9FF5 - chains B and C of the 10 polymer chains in the assembly; structure by X-ray diffraction, 3.50 A resolution.

== Chain B (and C) ==
Protein: HTH-type transcriptional regulator Hpr
Source organism: Geobacillus kaustophilus
Notes: chain C of this document is another copy of the same molecule, construct and numbering; everything in this record applies to it too
Reference sequence: Q5L293 (HPR_GEOKA); residue numbers follow UniProt; this construct covers 1-201
Sequence (207 residues; numbered 1 to 207; the number before each row is that of its first residue):
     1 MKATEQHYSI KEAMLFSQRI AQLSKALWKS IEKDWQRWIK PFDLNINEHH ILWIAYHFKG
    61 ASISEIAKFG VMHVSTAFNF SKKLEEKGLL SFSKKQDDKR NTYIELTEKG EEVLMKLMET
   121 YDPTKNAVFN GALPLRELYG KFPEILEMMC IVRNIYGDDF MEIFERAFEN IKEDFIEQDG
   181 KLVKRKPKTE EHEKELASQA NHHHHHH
Unresolved in the structure: 1-6, 185-207
Sequence notes: expression tag (202-207)

== Interface between chain B and chain C ==
Contacting residue pairs (113):
  Tyr8(B) - Thr124(C)
  Tyr8(B) - Phe129(C)
  Tyr8(B) - Arg136(C)
  Ser9(B) - Glu177(C)  hydrogen bond
  Ile10(B) - Glu177(C)  hydrogen bond (backbone-side chain)
  Ile10(B) - Gly180(C)
  Ile10(B) - Leu182(C)  hydrophobic
  Lys11(B) - Ile171(C)
  Lys11(B) - Lys172(C)  hydrogen bond (side chain-backbone)
  Lys11(B) - Phe175(C)  hydrogen bond (side chain-backbone)
  Lys11(B) - Glu177(C)  hydrogen bond (backbone-side chain)
  Glu12(B) - Arg136(C)  salt bridge
  Glu12(B) - Phe142(C)
  Ala13(B) - Tyr121(C)  hydrogen bond (backbone-side chain)
  Ala13(B) - Pro123(C)  hydrophobic
  Ala13(B) - Phe129(C)  hydrophobic
  Met14(B) - Tyr121(C)  hydrophobic
  Met14(B) - Ile171(C)  hydrophobic
  Leu15(B) - Phe168(C)  hydrophobic
  Phe16(B) - Phe142(C)  hydrophobic
  Phe16(B) - Pro143(C)
  Ser17(B) - Tyr121(C)  hydrogen bond
  Gln18(B) - Ala167(C)
  Gln18(B) - Ile171(C)
  Arg19(B) - Pro143(C)  hydrogen bond (side chain-backbone)
  Arg19(B) - Glu144(C)
  Arg19(B) - Phe164(C)
  Ile20(B) - Ile31(C)
  Ile20(B) - Ile145(C)  hydrophobic
  Gln22(B) - His50(C)  hydrogen bond
  Gln22(B) - Phe69(C)  hydrogen bond (side chain-backbone)
  Gln22(B) - Phe160(C)
  Gln22(B) - Phe164(C)
  Leu23(B) - Met148(C)  hydrophobic
  Leu23(B) - Met149(C)  hydrophobic
  Leu23(B) - Val152(C)  hydrophobic
  Leu23(B) - Phe164(C)  hydrophobic
  Ser24(B) - Leu27(C)
  Ser24(B) - Ile31(C)
  Lys25(B) - Trp28(C)
  Lys25(B) - Asn47(C)  hydrogen bond
  Lys25(B) - His50(C)  hydrogen bond
  Lys25(B) - Val71(C)
  Ala26(B) - Val71(C)  hydrophobic
  Ala26(B) - Val152(C)  hydrophobic
  Ala26(B) - Tyr156(C)  hydrogen bond (backbone-side chain)
  Leu27(B) - Ser24(C)
  Leu27(B) - Met148(C)  hydrophobic
  Trp28(B) - Ser24(C)
  Trp28(B) - Lys25(C)
  Trp28(B) - Trp28(C)
  Lys29(B) - Val71(C)
  Ser30(B) - Tyr156(C)
  Ile31(B) - Ile20(C)
  Ile31(B) - Ala21(C)  hydrophobic
  Ile31(B) - Ser24(C)
  Asn47(B) - Lys25(C)
  His50(B) - Gln22(C)  hydrogen bond
  His50(B) - Lys25(C)  hydrogen bond
  Phe69(B) - Gln22(C)  hydrogen bond (backbone-side chain)
  Val71(B) - Lys25(C)
  Val71(B) - Lys29(C)
  Met118(B) - Met14(C)  hydrophobic
  Tyr121(B) - Ala13(C)  hydrogen bond (side chain-backbone)
  Tyr121(B) - Met14(C)  hydrogen bond (side chain-backbone)
  Tyr121(B) - Ser17(C)  hydrogen bond
  Thr124(B) - Tyr8(C)
  Ala127(B) - Ile155(C)
  Val128(B) - Ile155(C)  hydrophobic
  Phe129(B) - Tyr8(C)
  Phe129(B) - Ala13(C)  hydrophobic
  Gly131(B) - Asn154(C)  hydrogen bond (backbone-side chain)
  Ala132(B) - Phe16(C)  hydrophobic
  Leu135(B) - Glu147(C)
  Leu135(B) - Cys150(C)  hydrophobic
  Arg136(B) - His7(C)
  Arg136(B) - Tyr8(C)
  Arg136(B) - Glu12(C)  salt bridge
  Pro143(B) - Phe16(C)
  Pro143(B) - Arg19(C)  hydrogen bond (backbone-side chain)
  Pro143(B) - Glu147(C)
  Glu144(B) - Arg19(C)
  Glu144(B) - Glu147(C)
  Ile145(B) - Ile20(C)  hydrophobic
  Ile145(B) - Glu147(C)
  Glu147(B) - Tyr139(C)
  Glu147(B) - Pro143(C)
  Glu147(B) - Glu144(C)
  Glu147(B) - Ile145(C)  hydrogen bond (side chain-backbone)
  Met148(B) - Leu23(C)  hydrophobic
  Met148(B) - Met148(C)  hydrophobic
  Met149(B) - Arg19(C)
  Met149(B) - Leu23(C)  hydrophobic
  Cys150(B) - Leu135(C)  hydrophobic
  Ile151(B) - Gly131(C)
  Val152(B) - Leu23(C)  hydrophobic
  Val152(B) - Leu27(C)  hydrophobic
  Asn154(B) - Gly131(C)  hydrogen bond (side chain-backbone)
  Asn154(B) - Pro134(C)
  Ile155(B) - Val128(C)  hydrophobic
  Tyr156(B) - Ala26(C)  hydrogen bond (side chain-backbone)
  Tyr156(B) - Ser30(C)
  Phe160(B) - Gln22(C)
  Phe164(B) - Arg19(C)
  Phe164(B) - Leu23(C)  hydrophobic
  Ala167(B) - Gln18(C)
  Phe168(B) - Leu15(C)  hydrophobic
  Ile171(B) - Lys11(C)  hydrogen bond (backbone-side chain)
  Ile171(B) - Leu15(C)  hydrophobic
  Ile171(B) - Gln18(C)
  Lys172(B) - Lys11(C)
  Phe175(B) - Lys11(C)  hydrogen bond (backbone-side chain)
  Leu182(B) - Lys11(C)
Interface residues without a listed pair, chain B (67 interface residues in all): His7, Ala21, Trp53, Pro123, Pro134, Tyr139, Phe142, Leu146, Ile176, Glu177
Interface residues without a listed pair, chain C (71 interface residues in all): Ser9, Ile10, Trp53, Met72, Met118, Asn126, Ala127, Ala132, Leu133, Ile151, Ile163, Ile176

== In short ==
67 residues of chain B and 71 residues of chain C are in contact, with 26 hydrogen bonds and 2 salt bridges.
Polar pairs include Glu12(B)-Arg136(C), Ser9(B)-Glu177(C) and Ile10(B)-Glu177(C).
Chain B and chain C are both HTH-type transcriptional regulator Hpr (Geobacillus kaustophilus); the structure,
The structure of G.kaustophilus T-1 ScoC-23bp dsDNA complex, was determined by X-ray diffraction.
